1AET - chain A; structure by X-ray diffraction, 2.10 A resolution.

== Chain A ==
Protein: Cytochrome C peroxidase
Organism: Saccharomyces cerevisiae
Notes: EC 1.11.1.5
Reference sequence: P00431 (CCPR_YEAST); residues 4-294 here correspond to UniProt positions 71-361 (UniProt number = residue number + 67)
Chain sequence (294 residues; each row starts with the number of its first residue):
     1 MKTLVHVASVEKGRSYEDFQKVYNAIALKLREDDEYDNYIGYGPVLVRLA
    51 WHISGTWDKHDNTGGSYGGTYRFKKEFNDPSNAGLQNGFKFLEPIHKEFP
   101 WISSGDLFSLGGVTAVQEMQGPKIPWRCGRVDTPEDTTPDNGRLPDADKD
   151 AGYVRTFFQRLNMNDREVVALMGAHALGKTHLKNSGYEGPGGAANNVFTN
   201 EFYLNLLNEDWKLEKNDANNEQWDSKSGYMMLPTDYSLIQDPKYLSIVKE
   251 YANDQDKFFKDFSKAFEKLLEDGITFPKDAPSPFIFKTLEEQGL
Disordered / not traced: 1-3
Differences from the reference sequence: variant Ile-53 (Thr120 in P00431), Gly-152 (Asp219 in P00431); engineered mutation Gly-191 (Trp258 in P00431); conflict Asp-272 (Asn339 in P00431)
Ion coordination: heme Fe near His-175 (its only coordinating residue here)
Ligand contacts:
  - 1-methylimidazole (1MZ): His-175, Leu-177, Lys-179, Thr-180, Pro-190, Gly-191, Met-230, Leu-232, Asp-235
  - heme (HEM): Pro-44, Val-45, Val-47, Arg-48, Trp-51, Pro-145, Asp-146, Ala-147, Phe-158, Leu-171, Met-172, Ala-174, His-175, Leu-177, Gly-178, Lys-179, Thr-180, His-181, Asn-184, Ser-185, Tyr-187, Leu-232, Thr-234, Phe-262, Phe-266
Curated features (UniProtKB/Swiss-Prot):
  - active site: His-52 (Proton acceptor)
  - binding site (heme b): His-175
  - site: Arg-48 (Transition state stabilizer)
  - modified residue: Tyr-153 (Phosphotyrosine)

== In short ==
Ligands of chain A: heme and 1-methylimidazole. UniProt lists active-site residue His-52 and heme b-binding
residue His-175.
Chain A is Cytochrome C peroxidase (Saccharomyces cerevisiae); the structure, Variation in the strength of a
ch to O hydrogen bond in an artificial protein cavity ..., was determined by X-ray diffraction, deposited
together with 1AES, 1AEU, 1AA4, 1CCI and 1RYC.
